PDB entry 1TXT | X-ray diffraction, 2.50 A resolution | chains A and B

Chain A (and B):
Name: 3-hydroxy-3-methylglutaryl-CoA synthase
Source organism: Staphylococcus aureus
Notes: EC 4.1.3.5; chain B of this document is another copy of the same molecule, construct and numbering; everything in this record applies to it too
Reference sequence: Q9FD87 (Q9FD87_STAAU); residues 1-388 here = UniProt positions 1-388
Sequence (388 residues; numbered 1 to 388; the number before each row is that of its first residue):
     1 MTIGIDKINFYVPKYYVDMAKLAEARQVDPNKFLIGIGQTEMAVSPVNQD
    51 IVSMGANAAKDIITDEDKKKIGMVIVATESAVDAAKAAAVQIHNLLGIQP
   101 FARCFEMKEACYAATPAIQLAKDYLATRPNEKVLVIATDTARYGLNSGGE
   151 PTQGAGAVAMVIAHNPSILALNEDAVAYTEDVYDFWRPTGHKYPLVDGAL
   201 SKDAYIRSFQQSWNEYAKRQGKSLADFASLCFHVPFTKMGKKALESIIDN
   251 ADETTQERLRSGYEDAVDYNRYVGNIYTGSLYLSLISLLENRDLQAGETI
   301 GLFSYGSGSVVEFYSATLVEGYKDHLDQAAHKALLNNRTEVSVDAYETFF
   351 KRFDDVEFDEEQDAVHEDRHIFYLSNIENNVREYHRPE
Not modelled in the structure: 1
Modified residues: Cys111 (3-sulfinoalanine; CSD)
Construct notes: modified residue (111); conflict Glu320 (Val in Q9FD87)
Residues lining bound ligands: acetoacetyl-coenzyme A (CAA): Asp29, Asn31, Lys32, Ile35, Gly36, Ile37, Cys111, Tyr143, Gly148, Gly149, Pro151, Thr152, Phe185, Val196, Gly198, Ser201, Lys202, Tyr205, His233, Pro235, Phe236, Lys238, Met239, Lys242, Asn275, Tyr277, Tyr305, Ser307

How chain A and chain B interact:
Residue-residue contacts (137; chain A residue first):
  Met73(A) with Leu120(B), hydrophobic
  Glu79(A) with Ala84(B); Ala85(B)
  Ala81(A) with Thr189(B)
  Val82(A) with Pro188(B); Thr189(B), hydrogen bond (backbone-backbone)
  Asp83(A) with Lys108(B); Trp186(B); Arg187(B), hydrogen bond (side chain-backbone); Pro188(B); Thr189(B)
  Ala84(A) with Glu79(B); Lys108(B); Arg187(B), hydrogen bond (backbone-backbone)
  Ala85(A) with Glu79(B); Lys108(B); Glu109(B); Ala110(B), hydrogen bond (backbone-backbone); Phe185(B), hydrophobic
  Lys86(A) with Glu109(B); Asp181(B), salt bridge; Val182(B), hydrogen bond (side chain-backbone); Tyr183(B), hydrogen bond; Gly308(B), hydrogen bond (side chain-backbone)
  Ala87(A) with Lys108(B); Glu109(B), hydrogen bond (backbone-side chain)
  Val90(A) with Glu109(B); Thr179(B); Asp181(B); Gly308(B); Val310(B), hydrophobic
  Gln91(A) with Asp181(B); Tyr183(B)
  His93(A) with Thr179(B)
  Asn94(A) with Asp181(B)
  Pro100(A) with Ala177(B); Tyr178(B); Thr179(B), hydrogen bond (backbone-backbone)
  Phe101(A) with Ala177(B); Tyr178(B), hydrophobic; Gln211(B); Glu215(B); Arg219(B)
  Ala102(A) with Ala177(B), hydrogen bond (backbone-backbone); Thr179(B), hydrogen bond (backbone-side chain)
  Arg103(A) with Tyr112(B); Gln119(B); Leu120(B); Ala175(B); Ala177(B); Glu312(B), salt bridge
  Cys104(A) with Glu109(B); Tyr112(B); Thr179(B), hydrogen bond; Val310(B)
  Phe105(A) with Met107(B), hydrophobic; Lys108(B); Glu109(B); Pro116(B), hydrophobic; Leu120(B), hydrophobic
  Glu106(A) with Met107(B); Lys108(B), salt bridge
  Met107(A) with Phe105(B), hydrophobic; Glu106(B); Met107(B), hydrophobic
  Lys108(A) with Ala81(B); Asp83(B), hydrogen bond (side chain-backbone); Ala84(B); Ala85(B); Ala87(B); Phe105(B); Glu106(B), salt bridge
  Glu109(A) with Ala85(B); Lys86(B); Ala87(B), hydrogen bond (side chain-backbone); Val90(B); Cys104(B); Phe105(B)
  Ala110(A) with Ala85(B), hydrogen bond (backbone-backbone)
  Tyr112(A) with Arg103(B)
  Pro116(A) with Phe105(B), hydrophobic
  Gln119(A) with Arg103(B)
  Leu120(A) with Met73(B), hydrophobic; Phe105(B), hydrophobic; Leu120(B); Tyr124(B), hydrophobic
  Asp123(A) with Asp123(B); Tyr124(B); Arg128(B), salt bridge
  Tyr124(A) with Leu120(B), hydrophobic; Asp123(B)
  Arg128(A) with Asp123(B), salt bridge
  Ala175(A) with Arg103(B)
  Ala177(A) with Phe101(B); Ala102(B); Arg103(B)
  Tyr178(A) with Pro100(B); Phe101(B), hydrophobic
  Thr179(A) with Val90(B); His93(B); Pro100(B), hydrogen bond (backbone-backbone); Ala102(B), hydrogen bond (side chain-backbone); Cys104(B), hydrogen bond
  Asp181(A) with Lys86(B), salt bridge; Val90(B); Gln91(B); Asn94(B)
  Val182(A) with Lys86(B), hydrogen bond (backbone-side chain)
  Tyr183(A) with Lys86(B), hydrogen bond; Val381(B), hydrophobic
  Phe185(A) with Ala85(B), hydrophobic
  Trp186(A) with Asp83(B); Asn379(B); Asn380(B), hydrogen bond (side chain-backbone); Val381(B), hydrophobic
  Arg187(A) with Asp83(B), hydrogen bond (backbone-side chain); Ala84(B), hydrogen bond (backbone-backbone)
  Pro188(A) with Val82(B); Asp83(B)
  Thr189(A) with Ala81(B); Val82(B), hydrogen bond (backbone-backbone)
  His191(A) with Asn380(B)
  Leu195(A) with Asn380(B)
  Gln211(A) with Phe101(B)
  Glu215(A) with Phe101(B)
  Arg219(A) with Phe101(B)
  Gly308(A) with Lys86(B), hydrogen bond (backbone-side chain); Val90(B)
  Val310(A) with Val90(B), hydrophobic; Cys104(B)
  Glu312(A) with Arg103(B), salt bridge
  Asn379(A) with Trp186(B)
  Asn380(A) with Trp186(B), hydrogen bond (backbone-side chain); His191(B); Leu195(B)
  Val381(A) with Tyr183(B); Trp186(B), hydrophobic
Interface residues without a listed pair, chain A (56 interface residues in all): Val176, Ser309
Interface residues without a listed pair, chain B (57 interface residues in all): Val176, Glu180, Ser309

In short:
56 residues of chain A and 57 residues of chain B are in contact, with 26 hydrogen bonds and 8 salt bridges.
Polar pairs include Lys86(A)-Asp181(B), Arg103(A)-Glu312(B) and Glu106(A)-Lys108(B). Chain A binds
acetoacetyl-coenzyme A.
Chain A and chain B are both 3-hydroxy-3-methylglutaryl-CoA synthase (Staphylococcus aureus); the structure,
Staphylococcus aureus 3-hydroxy-3-methylglutaryl-CoA synthase, was determined by X-ray diffraction together
with 1TVZ from the same study.
